Entry 6P8V (X-ray diffraction, 2.64 A resolution); this record covers chains D and E of the 8 polymer chains in the assembly.

# Chain D (and E)
Name: ATPase, AAA family
Organism: Escherichia coli MS 115-1
Notes: chain E of this document is another copy of the same molecule, construct and numbering; everything in this record applies to it too
UniProtKB: D7Y2H4 (D7Y2H4_ECOLX); residue numbers follow UniProt; this construct covers 2-311
Chain sequence (311 residues; each row starts with the number of its first residue):
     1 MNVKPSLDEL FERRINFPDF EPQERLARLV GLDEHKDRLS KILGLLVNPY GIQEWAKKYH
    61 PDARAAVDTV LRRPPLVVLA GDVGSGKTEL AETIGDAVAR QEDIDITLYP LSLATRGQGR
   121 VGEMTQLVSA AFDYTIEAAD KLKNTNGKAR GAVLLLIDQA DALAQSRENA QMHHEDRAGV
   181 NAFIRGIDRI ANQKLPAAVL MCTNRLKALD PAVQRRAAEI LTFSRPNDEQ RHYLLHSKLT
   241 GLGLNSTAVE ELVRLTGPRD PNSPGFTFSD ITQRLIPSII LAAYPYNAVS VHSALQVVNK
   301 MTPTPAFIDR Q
Unresolved in the structure: 1-2, 144-147, 310-311 (chain E: 1-4, 116-117, 145-147, 308-311)
Construct notes: expression tag (1); engineered mutation Gln-159 (Glu in D7Y2H4)
Modified / non-standard residues: Mse-1 (selenomethionine); Mse-124, Mse-172, Mse-201, Mse-301 (selenomethionine; parent Met)
Ligand contacts:
  - ATP (adenosine-5'-triphosphate), molecule 1: Arg-28, Leu-29, Val-30, Leu-32, Asp-82, Val-83, Gly-84, Ser-85, Gly-86, Lys-87, Thr-88, Glu-89, Asp-158, Gln-159, Leu-234, Phe-268, Ser-269, Thr-272, Gln-273
  - ATP, molecule 2: Asp-188, Arg-215, Arg-216
UniProt features mapped onto this chain:
  - binding site (ATP): Gly-84 to Glu-89, Arg-215, Arg-216
  - mutagenesis: Lys-87 (K87A: Partially inhibits second messenger synthesis by CdnC:Cap7:DNA complex)
From the paper describing this entry:
  - mutagenesis - E159Q: increased stability (proposed by the authors, not directly observed)
  - binding site for ATP: Lys-87 (proposed by the authors, not directly observed)

# How chain D and chain E interact
Contacting residue pairs (90):
  Glu-12(D) with Arg-185(E), salt bridge; Arg-189(E), salt bridge
  Arg-13(D) with Asp-140(E), salt bridge
  Arg-25(D) with Arg-72(E)
  Arg-28(D) with Ala-65(E); Asp-68(E), salt bridge
  Val-83(D) with Arg-215(E)
  Gly-84(D) with Arg-215(E)
  Thr-88(D) with Arg-185(E)
  Glu-89(D) with Arg-72(E), salt bridge; Asn-192(E)
  Glu-92(D) with Arg-185(E), salt bridge; Asn-192(E), hydrogen bond
  Leu-113(D) with Thr-125(E); Ala-178(E); Asn-181(E); Ala-182(E)
  Arg-116(D) with Gly-122(E); Thr-125(E), hydrogen bond; His-174(E); Glu-175(E), salt bridge; Ala-178(E)
  Gly-117(D) with Gly-122(E); Glu-123(E); Gln-126(E)
  Gln-118(D) with Arg-120(E); Val-121(E); Glu-123(E); Gln-126(E)
  Gly-119(D) with Val-121(E), hydrogen bond (backbone-backbone)
  Asp-158(D) with Arg-185(E), salt bridge
  Gln-159(D) with Asn-181(E); Ile-184(E)
  Asp-161(D) with His-174(E); Asn-181(E)
  Ala-162(D) with His-174(E), hydrogen bond (backbone-side chain); Ala-178(E), hydrophobic; Asn-181(E)
  Gln-165(D) with His-174(E); Arg-177(E)
  Gln-171(D) with Ala-170(E); Mse-172(E); His-174(E); Arg-177(E)
  His-173(D) with Val-121(E)
  Asp-176(D) with Val-121(E); His-174(E), salt bridge
  Asn-204(D) with Arg-167(E)
  Ser-237(D) with Ala-65(E)
  Lys-238(D) with Ala-65(E); Ala-66(E)
  Thr-240(D) with Ala-63(E)
  Gly-241(D) with His-60(E), hydrogen bond (backbone-side chain); Asp-62(E); Ala-63(E)
  Leu-242(D) with His-60(E); Ala-66(E), hydrophobic
  Ser-269(D) with Arg-215(E), hydrogen bond
  Thr-272(D) with Thr-69(E)
  Gln-273(D) with Pro-74(E); Arg-215(E), hydrogen bond
  Ile-276(D) with Thr-69(E)
  Pro-277(D) with Thr-69(E); Val-70(E), hydrophobic; Arg-73(E)
  Ile-280(D) with Ile-52(E), hydrophobic; Trp-55(E), hydrophobic; Ala-66(E)
  Leu-281(D) with Leu-45(E), hydrophobic; Arg-73(E)
  Ala-283(D) with Trp-55(E), hydrophobic
  Tyr-284(D) with Leu-45(E), hydrophobic; Gly-51(E); Ile-52(E), hydrophobic; Trp-55(E), hydrophobic
  Pro-285(D) with Trp-55(E), hydrogen bond (backbone-side chain)
  Tyr-286(D) with Tyr-59(E), hydrogen bond (backbone-side chain)
  Asn-287(D) with Trp-55(E), hydrogen bond (backbone-side chain)
  Ala-288(D) with Tyr-59(E), hydrophobic; His-60(E)
  Val-289(D) with His-60(E), hydrogen bond (backbone-side chain)
  Thr-304(D) with Arg-215(E)
  Pro-305(D) with Pro-211(E); Gln-214(E)
  Phe-307(D) with Arg-167(E); Asp-210(E); Pro-211(E), hydrophobic
  Asp-309(D) with Arg-167(E); Glu-168(E); Asn-169(E)
Interface residues without a listed pair, chain D (53 interface residues in all): Glu-24, Pro-110, Asn-169, Mse-172, Glu-175, Arg-274, Ala-306
Interface residues without a listed pair, chain E (48 interface residues in all): Arg-64, Val-67, Ser-129, His-173, Ala-212, Arg-216

# Summary
53 residues of chain D face 48 of chain E across their interface, with 11 hydrogen bonds and 9 salt bridges.
Among the polar pairs are Glu-12(D)/Arg-185(E), Glu-12(D)/Arg-189(E) and Arg-13(D)/Asp-140(E). Chain D binds
ATP. The paper reports a binding site for ATP at Lys-87(D); E159Q of chain D increases stability.
Both chains are ATPase, AAA family (Escherichia coli MS 115-1). Entry 6P8V (Structure of E. coli MS115-1
HORMA:CdnC:Trip13 complex) was determined by X-ray diffraction, deposited together with 6P8S, 6P8U and 6U7B.
